Entry 7OT0 (X-ray diffraction, 2.32 A resolution); this record covers chains A and B.

[Chain A (and B)]
Protein: Bifunctional glutamate/proline--tRNA ligase
Organism: Homo sapiens
Notes: EC 6.1.1.17, 6.1.1.15; fragment: Prolyl-tRNA synthetase; chain B of this document is another copy of the same molecule, construct and numbering; everything in this record applies to it too
UniProt: P07814 (SYEP_HUMAN); numbering as in UniProt (aligned over 1001-1512)
Sequence (512 residues; row label = number of the first residue in the row):
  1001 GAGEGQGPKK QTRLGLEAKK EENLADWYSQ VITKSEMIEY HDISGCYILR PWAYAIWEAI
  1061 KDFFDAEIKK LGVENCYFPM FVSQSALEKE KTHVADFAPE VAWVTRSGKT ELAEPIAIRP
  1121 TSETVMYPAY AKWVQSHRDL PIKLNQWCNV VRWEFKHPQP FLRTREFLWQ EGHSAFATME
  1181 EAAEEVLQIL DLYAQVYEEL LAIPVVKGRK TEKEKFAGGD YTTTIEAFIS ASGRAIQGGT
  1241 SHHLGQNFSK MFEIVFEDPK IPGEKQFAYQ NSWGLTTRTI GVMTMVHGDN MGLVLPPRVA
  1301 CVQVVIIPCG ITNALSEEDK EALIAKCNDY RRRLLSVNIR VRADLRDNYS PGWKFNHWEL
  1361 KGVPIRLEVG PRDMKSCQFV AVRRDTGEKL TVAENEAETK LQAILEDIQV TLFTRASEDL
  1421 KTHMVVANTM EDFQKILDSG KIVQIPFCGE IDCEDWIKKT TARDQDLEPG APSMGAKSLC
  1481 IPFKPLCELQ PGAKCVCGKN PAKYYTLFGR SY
Disordered / not traced: 1001-1014 (chain B: 1001-1014, 1464-1473)
Bound ions: Sr2+ site 1 near Asp1096 (its only coordinating residue here); Sr2+ site 2 near Gly1263 (its only coordinating residue here); Zn2+: Cys1448, Cys1453, Cys1495, Cys1497
Small-molecule neighbours:
  - L-proline (0YI; 3-[(2-chlorophenyl)methylamino]pyrazine-2-carboxamide): Arg1152, Glu1154, Phe1161, Leu1162, Arg1163, Thr1164, Phe1167, Trp1169, Gln1237, Gly1238, Gly1239, Thr1240, Gly1274, Leu1275, Thr1276, Arg1278
  - proline (PRO): Thr1121, Glu1123, Arg1152, Trp1169, Glu1171, His1173, Phe1216, Thr1240, His1242, Ser1272, Trp1273, Gly1274

[How chain A and chain B interact]
Pairs across the interface (111; chain A residue first):
  Glu1039(A) - Ala1129(B)
  Glu1039(A) - Lys1132(B)  salt bridge
  Glu1039(A) - Trp1133(B)  hydrogen bond
  Tyr1040(A) - Lys1132(B)  hydrogen bond (backbone-side chain)
  His1041(A) - Pro1079(B)
  His1041(A) - Phe1081(B)  hydrogen bond (side chain-backbone)
  His1041(A) - Val1125(B)
  Asp1042(A) - Ser1083(B)  hydrogen bond
  Ile1043(A) - Phe1081(B)
  Ile1043(A) - Val1082(B)
  Ile1043(A) - Ser1083(B)
  Cys1046(A) - Pro1079(B)  hydrophobic
  Tyr1047(A) - Pro1079(B)
  Ile1048(A) - Tyr1077(B)
  Ile1048(A) - Phe1078(B)  hydrophobic
  Ile1048(A) - Pro1079(B)
  Ile1048(A) - Ala1129(B)  hydrophobic
  Leu1049(A) - Cys1076(B)
  Leu1049(A) - Tyr1077(B)  hydrogen bond (backbone-backbone)
  Arg1050(A) - Trp1133(B)
  Pro1051(A) - Glu1074(B)
  Pro1051(A) - Asn1075(B)
  Pro1051(A) - Cys1076(B)
  Pro1051(A) - Leu1144(B)  hydrophobic
  Tyr1054(A) - Asn1075(B)
  Tyr1054(A) - Cys1076(B)  hydrophobic
  Tyr1054(A) - Tyr1077(B)  hydrophobic
  Glu1074(A) - Pro1051(B)
  Asn1075(A) - Pro1051(B)
  Asn1075(A) - Tyr1054(B)
  Cys1076(A) - Leu1049(B)
  Cys1076(A) - Tyr1054(B)
  Tyr1077(A) - Ile1048(B)
  Tyr1077(A) - Leu1049(B)  hydrogen bond (backbone-backbone)
  Tyr1077(A) - Tyr1054(B)  hydrophobic
  Tyr1077(A) - Asn1149(B)  hydrogen bond
  Tyr1077(A) - Glu1166(B)  hydrogen bond
  Tyr1077(A) - Leu1168(B)  hydrophobic
  Phe1078(A) - Ile1048(B)  hydrophobic
  Pro1079(A) - His1041(B)
  Pro1079(A) - Cys1046(B)  hydrophobic
  Pro1079(A) - Tyr1047(B)
  Pro1079(A) - Ile1048(B)
  Pro1079(A) - Glu1166(B)
  Met1080(A) - Met1080(B)  hydrophobic
  Met1080(A) - Asn1149(B)  hydrogen bond
  Met1080(A) - Glu1166(B)  hydrogen bond (backbone-side chain)
  Phe1081(A) - His1041(B)  hydrogen bond (backbone-side chain)
  Phe1081(A) - Cys1046(B)  hydrophobic
  Phe1081(A) - Ile1118(B)  hydrophobic
  Phe1081(A) - Val1151(B)  hydrophobic
  Phe1081(A) - Trp1153(B)  hydrophobic
  Ser1083(A) - Asp1042(B)  hydrogen bond
  Ser1083(A) - Ile1043(B)
  Ala1098(A) - Gly1108(B)
  Pro1099(A) - Ser1107(B)  hydrogen bond (backbone-side chain)
  Pro1099(A) - Gly1108(B)  hydrogen bond (backbone-backbone)
  Val1101(A) - Arg1106(B)
  Val1101(A) - Ser1107(B)
  Val1101(A) - Gly1108(B)  hydrogen bond (backbone-backbone)
  Ala1102(A) - Val1104(B)  hydrophobic
  Ala1102(A) - Arg1106(B)
  Trp1103(A) - Trp1103(B)
  Trp1103(A) - Val1104(B)
  Trp1103(A) - Thr1105(B)  hydrogen bond (backbone-backbone)
  Trp1103(A) - Arg1106(B)  hydrogen bond (backbone-backbone)
  Trp1103(A) - Gly1108(B)
  Val1104(A) - Ala1102(B)  hydrophobic
  Val1104(A) - Trp1103(B)
  Val1104(A) - Ile1118(B)  hydrophobic
  Thr1105(A) - Trp1103(B)  hydrogen bond (backbone-backbone)
  Thr1105(A) - Thr1105(B)  hydrogen bond
  Thr1105(A) - Arg1106(B)
  Arg1106(A) - Val1101(B)
  Arg1106(A) - Ala1102(B)
  Arg1106(A) - Trp1103(B)  hydrogen bond (backbone-backbone)
  Arg1106(A) - Pro1115(B)
  Ser1107(A) - Pro1099(B)
  Ser1107(A) - Val1101(B)
  Ser1107(A) - Trp1153(B)
  Gly1108(A) - Ala1098(B)
  Gly1108(A) - Pro1099(B)
  Gly1108(A) - Val1101(B)  hydrogen bond (backbone-backbone)
  Gly1108(A) - Trp1103(B)
  Pro1115(A) - Arg1106(B)
  Ile1116(A) - Ile1043(B)  hydrophobic
  Ile1116(A) - Trp1153(B)  hydrophobic
  Ile1118(A) - Phe1081(B)  hydrophobic
  Ile1118(A) - Val1104(B)  hydrophobic
  Ile1118(A) - Ile1118(B)  hydrophobic
  Val1125(A) - His1041(B)
  Ala1129(A) - Ile1048(B)  hydrophobic
  Trp1133(A) - Glu1039(B)  hydrogen bond
  Trp1133(A) - Arg1050(B)
  Arg1138(A) - Asn1348(B)
  Arg1138(A) - Tyr1349(B)
  Leu1144(A) - Pro1051(B)  hydrophobic
  Asn1149(A) - Tyr1077(B)  hydrogen bond
  Asn1149(A) - Met1080(B)  hydrogen bond
  Asn1149(A) - Asn1149(B)
  Val1151(A) - Met1080(B)  hydrophobic
  Val1151(A) - Phe1081(B)  hydrophobic
  Trp1153(A) - Phe1081(B)  hydrophobic
  Trp1153(A) - Ser1107(B)
  Trp1153(A) - Leu1112(B)
  Trp1153(A) - Ile1116(B)  hydrophobic
  Glu1166(A) - Tyr1077(B)  hydrogen bond
  Glu1166(A) - Pro1079(B)
  Glu1166(A) - Met1080(B)  hydrogen bond (side chain-backbone)
  Leu1168(A) - Tyr1077(B)  hydrophobic
  Tyr1349(A) - Arg1138(B)  hydrogen bond (side chain-backbone)
Interface residues without a listed pair, chain A (49 interface residues in all): Val1082, Ala1086, Leu1112, Arg1119
Interface residues without a listed pair, chain B (53 interface residues in all): Glu1058, Gln1084, Ala1086, Arg1119, Phe1155

[Summary]
49 residues of chain A face 53 of chain B across their interface; the contacts include 27 hydrogen bonds and 1
salt bridge. Among the polar pairs are Glu1039(A)-Lys1132(B), Glu1039(A)-Trp1133(B) and Tyr1040(A)-Lys1132(B).
Ligands of chain A: proline and L-proline.
Both chains are Bifunctional glutamate/proline--tRNA ligase (Homo sapiens). Entry 7OT0 (Human Prolyl-tRNA
Synthetase in Complex with L-proline and Compound 4h) was determined by X-ray diffraction, deposited together
with 7OSY, 7OSZ, 7OT1, 7OT2 and 7OT3.
